8GGH - chains C and D of the 5 polymer chains in the assembly; structure by electron microscopy, 3.29 A resolution.

== Chain C (and D) ==
Name: malate dehydrogenase
From: Trypanosoma cruzi strain CL Brener
Notes: chain D of this document is another copy of the same molecule, construct and numbering; everything in this record applies to it too
UniProt: Q4DRD8 (Q4DRD8_TRYCC); numbering as in UniProt (aligned over 1-323)
Sequence (323 residues; each row starts with the number of its first residue):
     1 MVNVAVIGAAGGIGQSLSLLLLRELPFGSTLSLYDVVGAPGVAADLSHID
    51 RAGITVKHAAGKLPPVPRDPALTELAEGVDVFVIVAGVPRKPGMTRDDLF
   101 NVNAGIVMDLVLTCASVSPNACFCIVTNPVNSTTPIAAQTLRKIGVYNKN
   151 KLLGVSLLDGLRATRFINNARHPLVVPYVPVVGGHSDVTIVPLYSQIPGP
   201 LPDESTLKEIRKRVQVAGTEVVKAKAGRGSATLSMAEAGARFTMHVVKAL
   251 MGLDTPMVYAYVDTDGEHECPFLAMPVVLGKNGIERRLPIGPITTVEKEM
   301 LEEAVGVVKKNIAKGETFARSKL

== Interface between chain C and chain D ==
Residue-residue contacts (51; chain C residue first):
  Leu-20(C) / Leu-19(D)  hydrophobic
  Leu-20(C) / Arg-23(D)
  Arg-23(C) / Leu-20(D)
  Arg-23(C) / Arg-23(D)
  Arg-23(C) / Glu-24(D)  salt bridge
  Arg-23(C) / Glu-237(D)  salt bridge
  Glu-24(C) / Arg-23(D)  salt bridge
  Pro-40(C) / Ala-224(D)
  Gly-41(C) / Ala-224(D)
  Gly-41(C) / Lys-225(D)  hydrogen bond (backbone-side chain)
  Val-42(C) / Lys-225(D)
  Val-42(C) / Leu-233(D)  hydrophobic
  Asp-45(C) / Ser-230(D)
  Asp-45(C) / Ala-231(D)
  Asp-45(C) / Thr-232(D)  hydrogen bond (side chain-backbone)
  Asp-45(C) / Leu-233(D)  hydrogen bond (side chain-backbone)
  Asp-45(C) / Ser-234(D)  hydrogen bond (backbone-side chain)
  Leu-46(C) / Leu-233(D)  hydrophobic
  Ser-47(C) / Arg-165(D)  hydrogen bond (backbone-side chain)
  His-48(C) / Leu-161(D)
  His-48(C) / Arg-162(D)
  His-48(C) / Arg-165(D)
  His-48(C) / Phe-166(D)
  His-48(C) / Glu-220(D)  salt bridge
  His-48(C) / Val-221(D)
  Ile-49(C) / Arg-165(D)  hydrogen bond (backbone-side chain)
  Ile-49(C) / Ser-234(D)
  Ile-49(C) / Glu-237(D)
  Asp-50(C) / Leu-161(D)
  Asp-50(C) / Thr-164(D)
  Arg-51(C) / Arg-165(D)  hydrogen bond (backbone-side chain)
  Ala-52(C) / Val-175(D)  hydrophobic
  Ile-54(C) / Arg-165(D)
  Leu-161(C) / His-48(D)
  Leu-161(C) / Asp-50(D)
  Arg-162(C) / His-48(D)
  Arg-165(C) / Ser-47(D)  hydrogen bond (side chain-backbone)
  Arg-165(C) / Ile-49(D)  hydrogen bond (side chain-backbone)
  Arg-165(C) / Arg-51(D)  hydrogen bond (side chain-backbone)
  Arg-165(C) / Ile-54(D)  hydrogen bond (side chain-backbone)
  Glu-220(C) / His-48(D)  salt bridge
  Lys-225(C) / Gly-41(D)
  Ala-231(C) / Asp-45(D)
  Thr-232(C) / Asp-45(D)  hydrogen bond (backbone-side chain)
  Leu-233(C) / Gln-15(D)
  Leu-233(C) / Leu-19(D)
  Leu-233(C) / Asp-45(D)  hydrogen bond (backbone-side chain)
  Ser-234(C) / Asp-45(D)
  Ser-234(C) / Ile-49(D)
  Glu-237(C) / Ile-49(D)
  Arg-241(C) / Asp-50(D)  salt bridge
Interface residues without a listed pair, chain C (37 interface residues in all): Gln-15, Ser-16, Leu-19, Ala-44, Thr-164, Asn-168, Val-175, Ala-217, Val-221, Ala-224, Ser-230
Interface residues without a listed pair, chain D (37 interface residues in all): Ser-16, Val-42, Ala-44, Leu-46, Ala-52, Asn-168, Pro-177, Ala-217

== Overview ==
Chain C and chain D each contribute 37 residues to their interface, with 13 hydrogen bonds and 6 salt bridges.
Among the polar pairs are Arg-23(C)/Glu-24(D), Arg-23(C)/Glu-237(D) and His-48(C)/Glu-220(D).
Chain C and chain D are both malate dehydrogenase (Trypanosoma cruzi strain CL Brener); the structure,
Structure of Trypanosoma (MDH)4-PEX5, distal conformation, was determined by electron microscopy (same
publication as 8GGD, 8GH2, 8GH3 and 8GI0).
